Entry 8WY0 (electron microscopy, 3.80 A resolution); this record covers chains m and n of the 8 polymer chains in the assembly.

[Chain m]
Name: Signal peptide, flag tag, T cell receptor delta variable 2, T cell receptor delta constant
Organism: Homo sapiens
Reference sequence: chimeric construct of A0JD36, B7Z8K6: residues 20-115 from A0JD36 (TRDV2_HUMAN) positions 20-115 (same numbers); residues 140-292 from B7Z8K6 positions 1-153 (UniProt number = residue number - 139)
Amino-acid sequence (310 residues; each row starts with the number of its first residue; numbers below 1 keep their minus sign (Met-17 is residue -17)):
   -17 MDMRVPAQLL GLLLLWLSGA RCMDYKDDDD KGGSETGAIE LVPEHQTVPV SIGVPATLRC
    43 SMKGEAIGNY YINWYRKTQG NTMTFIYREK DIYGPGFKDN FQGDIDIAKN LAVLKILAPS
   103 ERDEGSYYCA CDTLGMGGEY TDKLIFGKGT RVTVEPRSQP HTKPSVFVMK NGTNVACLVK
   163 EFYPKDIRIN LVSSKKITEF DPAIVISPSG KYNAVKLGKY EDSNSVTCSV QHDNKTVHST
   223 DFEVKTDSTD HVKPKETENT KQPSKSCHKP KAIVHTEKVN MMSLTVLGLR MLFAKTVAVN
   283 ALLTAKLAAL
Unresolved in the structure: -17 to 257, 292
Construct notes: linker (116-139); engineered mutation Ala283 (Phe144 in B7Z8K6), Ala290 (Phe151 in B7Z8K6), Ala291 (Phe152 in B7Z8K6)
Swiss-Prot annotation at these positions:
  - glycosylation (N-linked (GlcNAc...) asparagine): Asn153, Asn216
What the authors report for this chain:
  - mutagenesis - F283A/F290A/F291A: unchanged expression
  - mutagenesis - F283A/F290A/F291A: decreased signaling

[Chain n]
Name: Signal peptide, flag tag, T cell receptor gamma variable 9, T cell receptor gamma constant 1
Organism: Homo sapiens
Reference sequence: chimeric construct of Q99603, P0CF51: residues 21-122 from Q99603 (TRGV9_HUMAN) positions 20-121 (UniProt number = residue number - 1); residues 144-316 from P0CF51 positions 1-173 (UniProt number = residue number - 143)
Amino-acid sequence (332 residues; each row starts with the number of its first residue; numbers below 1 keep their minus sign (Met-15 is residue -15)):
   -15 MDMRVPAQLL GLLLLWLSGA RCMDYKDDDD KGGSETGAGH LEQPQISSTK TLSKTARLEC
    45 VVSGITISAT SVYWYRERPG EVIQFLVSIS YDGTVRKESG IPSGKFEVDR IPETSTSTLT
   105 IHNVEKQDIA TYYCALWEAQ QELGKKIKVF GPGTKLIITD KQLDADVSPK PTIFLPSIAE
   165 TKLQKAGTYL CLLEKFFPDV IKIHWQEKKS NTILGSQEGN TMKTNDTYMK FSWLTVPEKS
   225 LDKEHRCIVR HENNKNGVDQ EIIFPPIKTD VITMDPKDNC SKDANDTLLL QLTNTSAYYM
   285 YLLLLLKSVV YFAIITCCLL RRTAFCCNGE KS
Unresolved in the structure: -15 to 270, 308-316
Construct notes: linker (123-143)
Swiss-Prot annotation at these positions:
  - glycosylation (N-linked (GlcNAc...) asparagine): Asn209, Asn263, Asn269, Asn278
What the authors report for this chain:
  - binding site for cholesterol: Tyr295

[How chain m and chain n interact]
Residue-residue contacts (26):
  Val261(m) with Gln275(n)
  Met264(m) with Gln275(n), hydrogen bond; Asn278(n)
  Ser265(m) with Asn278(n), hydrogen bond (backbone-side chain)
  Thr267(m) with Tyr282(n)
  Val268(m) with Asn278(n); Tyr282(n), hydrophobic
  Leu271(m) with Tyr282(n), hydrophobic; Leu286(n), hydrophobic
  Arg272(m) with Tyr285(n)
  Leu274(m) with Leu289(n), hydrophobic
  Phe275(m) with Leu288(n); Leu289(n)
  Thr278(m) with Ser292(n), hydrogen bond
  Asn282(m) with Ser292(n), hydrogen bond; Tyr295(n); Phe296(n), hydrogen bond (side chain-backbone); Ile299(n)
  Leu285(m) with Ile299(n)
  Thr286(m) with Tyr295(n), hydrogen bond; Ile299(n)
  Leu289(m) with Ile299(n), hydrophobic; Cys302(n), hydrophobic; Leu303(n), hydrophobic; Arg306(n)
  Ala291(m) with Arg306(n), hydrogen bond (backbone-side chain)
Interface residues without a listed pair, chain m (16 interface residues in all): Val281
Interface residues without a listed pair, chain n (15 interface residues in all): Leu274

[In short]
16 residues of chain m face 15 of chain n across their interface, with 7 hydrogen bonds. Among the polar pairs
are Met264(m)-Gln275(n), Ser265(m)-Asn278(n) and Thr278(m)-Ser292(n). From the paper: a binding site for
cholesterol at Tyr295(n); F283A/F290A/F291A of chain m reduce signaling.
Here chain m is Signal peptide, flag tag, T cell receptor delta variable 2, T cell receptor delta constant and
chain n is Signal peptide, flag tag, T cell receptor gamma variable 9, T cell receptor gamma constant 1, both
from Homo sapiens. Entry 8WY0 (T cell receptor delta 2 gamma 9 with F283A, F290A, and F291A) was determined by
electron microscopy, deposited together with 8JBV, 8JC0, 8JCB, 8WXE, 8WYI and 8YC0.
